PDB entry 2XY2 | X-ray diffraction, 1.82 A resolution | chain A

== Chain A ==
Molecule: Neural cell adhesion molecule 2
Organism: Homo sapiens
Notes: fragment: ig1-2, residues 19-207
Reference sequence: O15394 (NCAM2_HUMAN); numbering as in UniProt (aligned over 19-207)
Amino-acid sequence (189 residues; numbered 19 to 207; the number before each row is that of its first residue):
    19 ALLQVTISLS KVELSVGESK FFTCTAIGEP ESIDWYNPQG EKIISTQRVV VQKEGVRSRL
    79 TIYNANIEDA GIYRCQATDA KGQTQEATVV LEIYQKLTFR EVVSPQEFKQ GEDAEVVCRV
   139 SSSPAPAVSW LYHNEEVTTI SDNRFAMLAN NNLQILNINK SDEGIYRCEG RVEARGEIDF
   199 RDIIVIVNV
Disulfides: Cys42-Cys93, Cys136-Cys186
Covalently attached groups: N-acetylglucosamine (NAG) linked to Asn177
Reported in the primary citation:
  - post-translational modification sites: Asn177
  - contacts within the chain: Tyr112-Arg193 (hydrophobic contact), Gln113-Arg193 (hydrogen bond), Ser141-Arg193 (hydrogen bond)
  - self-association interface (contacts with another copy of this molecule): Leu27, Lys38, Phe39, Arg77, Thr79, Tyr81, Arg189
  - specificity-determining residues: Thr41, Arg77, Glu191 (proposed by the authors, not directly observed)

== Overview ==
N-acetylglucosamine is covalently linked to Asn177. The paper reports specificity determinants Thr41, Arg77
and Glu191; a modification site at Asn177.
Chain A is Neural cell adhesion molecule 2 (Homo sapiens); the structure, Crystal structure of NCAM2 IG1-2,
was determined by X-ray diffraction (same publication as 2XY1, 2XYC, 2WIM, 2JLL and 2V5T).
